9BYW - chains A and B of the 4 polymer chains in the assembly; structure by electron microscopy, 4.64 A resolution (low resolution: residue-level contacts below are approximate; hydrogen-bond / salt-bridge calls are withheld).

# Chain A (and B)
Molecule: Ribonucleoside-diphosphate reductase subunit alpha
Organism: Bacillus subtilis
Notes: EC 1.17.4.1; chain B of this document is another copy of the same molecule, construct and numbering; everything in this record applies to it too
UniProt: P50620 (RIR1_BACSU); residues 1-700 here = UniProt positions 1-700
Amino-acid sequence (700 residues; numbered 1 to 700; the number before each row is that of its first residue):
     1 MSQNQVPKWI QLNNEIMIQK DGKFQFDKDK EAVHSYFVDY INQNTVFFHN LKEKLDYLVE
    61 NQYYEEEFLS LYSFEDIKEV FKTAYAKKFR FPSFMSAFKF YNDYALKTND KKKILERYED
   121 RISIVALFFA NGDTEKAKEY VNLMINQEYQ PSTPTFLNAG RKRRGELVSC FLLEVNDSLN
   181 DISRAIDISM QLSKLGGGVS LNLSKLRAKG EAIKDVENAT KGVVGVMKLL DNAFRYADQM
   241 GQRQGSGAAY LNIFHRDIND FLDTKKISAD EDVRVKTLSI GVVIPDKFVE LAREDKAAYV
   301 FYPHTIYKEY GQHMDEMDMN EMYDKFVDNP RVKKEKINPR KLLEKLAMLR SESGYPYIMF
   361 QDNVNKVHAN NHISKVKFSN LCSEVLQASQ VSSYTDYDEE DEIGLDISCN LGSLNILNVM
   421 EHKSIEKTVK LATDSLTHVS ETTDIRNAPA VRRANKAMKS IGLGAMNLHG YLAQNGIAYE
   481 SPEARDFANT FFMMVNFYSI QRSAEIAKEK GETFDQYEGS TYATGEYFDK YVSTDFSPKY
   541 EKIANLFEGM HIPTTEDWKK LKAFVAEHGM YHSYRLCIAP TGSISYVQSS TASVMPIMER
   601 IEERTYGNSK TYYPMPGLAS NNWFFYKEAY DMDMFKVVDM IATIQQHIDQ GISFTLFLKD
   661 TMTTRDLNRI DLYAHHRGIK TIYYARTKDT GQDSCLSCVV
Disordered / not traced: 1-5, 689-700
Ligand contacts:
  - ATP (adenosine-5'-triphosphate): Val-33, His-34, Phe-37, Asn-42, Phe-89, Arg-90, Phe-91, Arg-117
  - GDP (guanosine-5'-diphosphate): Val-46, Phe-47, Phe-48, His-49, Asn-50, Leu-51, Lys-54, Lys-78, Phe-81, Lys-82, Tyr-85, Asp-120
  - dTTP (TTP), molecule 1: Asp-177, Ser-178, Leu-179, Ile-182, Leu-206, Arg-207, Ala-212, Ile-213, Lys-214, Ala-219, Thr-220, Lys-221, His-304
  - dTTP (TTP), molecule 2: Lys-194, Tyr-236, Ala-237, Asp-238, Met-240
Curated features (UniProtKB/Swiss-Prot):
  - active site: Asn-380 (Proton acceptor), Cys-382 (Cysteine radical intermediate), Glu-384 (Proton acceptor)
  - binding site (substrate): Thr-153, Ser-169, Cys-170, Gly-198, Asn-380 to Glu-384, Pro-580 to Ile-584
  - site: Cys-170 (Important for hydrogen atom transfer), Asp-177 (Allosteric effector binding), Arg-207 (Allosteric effector binding), Cys-409 (Important for hydrogen atom transfer), Tyr-683 (Important for electron transfer), Tyr-684 (Important for electron transfer), Cys-695 (Interacts with thioredoxin/glutaredoxin), Cys-698 (Interacts with thioredoxin/glutaredoxin)
  - mutagenesis: His-255 (H255Y: In ts-A 73; temperature-sensitive lethal mutation)
What the authors report for this chain:
  - catalytic residues: Cys-382, Tyr-684 (citing earlier work)

# How chain A and chain B interact
Residue-residue contacts - 59 pairs, chain A then chain B:
  Leu-179(A) / Met-190(B)
  Leu-179(A) / Gln-191(B)
  Leu-179(A) / Lys-194(B)
  Leu-179(A) / Tyr-236(B)
  Asn-180(A) / Gln-191(B)
  Asn-180(A) / Asn-447(B)
  Ile-182(A) / Tyr-236(B)
  Ser-183(A) / Asp-187(B)
  Ser-183(A) / Met-190(B)
  Arg-184(A) / Arg-184(B)
  Asp-187(A) / Ser-183(B)
  Met-190(A) / Leu-179(B)
  Met-190(A) / Leu-229(B)
  Gln-191(A) / Leu-179(B)
  Gln-191(A) / Asn-180(B)
  Lys-194(A) / Leu-179(B)
  Ile-213(A) / Met-240(B)
  Val-216(A) / Met-240(B)
  Ala-219(A) / Met-240(B)
  Lys-221(A) / Arg-235(B)
  Lys-221(A) / Tyr-236(B)
  Lys-221(A) / Asp-238(B)
  Gly-225(A) / Tyr-236(B)
  Val-226(A) / Tyr-236(B)
  Lys-228(A) / Asn-232(B)
  Leu-229(A) / Asn-232(B)
  Leu-229(A) / Ala-233(B)
  Leu-229(A) / Tyr-236(B)
  Asn-232(A) / Lys-228(B)
  Asn-232(A) / Leu-229(B)
  Asn-232(A) / Asn-232(B)
  Ala-233(A) / Leu-229(B)
  Arg-235(A) / Lys-221(B)
  Tyr-236(A) / Ile-182(B)
  Tyr-236(A) / Lys-221(B)
  Tyr-236(A) / Gly-225(B)
  Tyr-236(A) / Val-226(B)
  Tyr-236(A) / Leu-229(B)
  Asp-238(A) / Lys-221(B)
  Met-240(A) / Ile-213(B)
  Met-240(A) / Ala-219(B)
  Gly-241(A) / Ala-219(B)
  Asp-396(A) / Arg-446(B)
  Asp-396(A) / Asn-447(B)
  Tyr-397(A) / Asp-401(B)
  Tyr-397(A) / Ile-403(B)
  Tyr-397(A) / Arg-446(B)
  Tyr-397(A) / Asn-447(B)
  Tyr-397(A) / Pro-449(B)
  Asp-398(A) / Arg-452(B)
  Asp-401(A) / Tyr-397(B)
  Ile-403(A) / Tyr-397(B)
  Arg-446(A) / Asp-396(B)
  Arg-446(A) / Tyr-397(B)
  Asn-447(A) / Asn-180(B)
  Asn-447(A) / Asp-396(B)
  Asn-447(A) / Tyr-397(B)
  Pro-449(A) / Tyr-397(B)
  Arg-452(A) / Asp-398(B)
Interface residues without a listed pair, chain A (38 interface residues in all): Ile-186, Asn-218, Gly-222, Gln-242, Tyr-394
Interface residues without a listed pair, chain B (37 interface residues in all): Arg-163, Ile-186, Lys-214, Val-216, Asn-218, Gly-222

# In short
The interface between chain A and chain B involves 38 residues on one side and 37 on the other. Bound to chain
A: ATP, GDP and dTTP. Curated annotation (UniProt) lists 3 active-site residues, 14 substrate-binding residues
and one mutagenesis site on chain A. From the paper: catalytic residues Cys-382(A) and Tyr-684(A).
Chain A and chain B are both Ribonucleoside-diphosphate reductase subunit alpha (Bacillus subtilis); the
structure, Class 5 model for turnover condition of Bacillus subtilis ribonucleotide reductase complex, was
determined by electron microscopy, deposited together with 9BW3, 9BWX, 9BX2, 9BX3, 9BX6, 9BX8 and 39 further
entries.
